3WF5 - chain A; structure by X-ray diffraction, 2.10 A resolution.

== Chain A ==
Name: Ribosomal protein S6 kinase beta-1
Organism: Homo sapiens
Notes: EC 2.7.11.1
UniProt: P23443 (KS6B1_HUMAN); residue numbers follow UniProt; this construct covers 78-399
Sequence (329 residues; row label = number of the first residue in the row):
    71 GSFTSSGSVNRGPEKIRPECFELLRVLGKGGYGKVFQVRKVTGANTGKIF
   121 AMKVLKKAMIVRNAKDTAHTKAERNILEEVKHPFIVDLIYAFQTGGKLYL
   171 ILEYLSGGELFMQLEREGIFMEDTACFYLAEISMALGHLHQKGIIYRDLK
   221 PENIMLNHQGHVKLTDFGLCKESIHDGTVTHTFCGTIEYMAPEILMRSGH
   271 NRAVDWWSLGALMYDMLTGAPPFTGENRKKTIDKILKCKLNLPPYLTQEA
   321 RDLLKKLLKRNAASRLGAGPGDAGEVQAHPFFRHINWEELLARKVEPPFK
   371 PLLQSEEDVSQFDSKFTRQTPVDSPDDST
Disordered / not traced: 71-84, 128-139, 375-399
Modified / non-standard residues: Thr252 (phosphothreonine; TPO)
Differences from the reference sequence: expression tag (71-77)
Metal / ion sites: Zn2+: Cys240, His245, His251, Cys254
Residues lining bound ligands: FZ8 (4-[4-(1H-benzimidazol-2-yl)piperidin-1-yl]-1H-pyrazolo[3,4-d]pyrimidine): Leu97, Gly98, Lys99, Gly100, Gly103, Val105, Ala121, Lys123, Val156, Leu172, Glu173, Tyr174, Leu175, Met225, Thr235, Cys240, Lys241
Swiss-Prot annotation at these positions:
  - active site: Asp218 (Proton acceptor)
  - binding site (ATP): Leu97 to Val105, Lys123
  - modified residue: Thr252 (Phosphothreonine), Ser394 (Phosphoserine)
  - natural variant: Gly289 (G289E: In a colorectal cancer sample)
  - mutagenesis: Lys167 (K167N: Greatly reduces activity. Greatly reduces phosphorylation at T-412 and moderately reduces phosphorylation at T-252), Ser394 (S394A: Loss of activity. Loss of phosphorylation at T-412)
Reported in the primary citation:
  - binding site for FZ8: Leu97, Val105, Ala121, Glu173, Leu175, Met225

== In short ==
Bound to chain A: compound FZ8. Cys240, His245, His251 and Cys254 coordinate Zn2+. Curated annotation
(UniProt) lists active-site residue Asp218, 10 ATP-binding residues and 2 mutagenesis sites. The paper reports
a binding site for FZ8 at Leu97, Val105 and Ala121 among others.
Chain A is Ribosomal protein S6 kinase beta-1 (Homo sapiens); the structure, Crystal structure of S6K1 kinase
domain in complex with a pyrazolopyrimidine derivative
4-[4-(1H-benzimidazol-2-yl)piperidin-1-yl]-1H-pyrazolo[3,4-d]pyrimidine, was determined by X-ray diffraction,
deposited together with 3WE4, 3WF6, 3WF7, 3WF8 and 3WF9.
